4AKD - chains A and C of the 4 polymer chains in the assembly; structure by X-ray diffraction, 2.10 A resolution.

Chain A (and C):
Molecule: Mannose-specific lectin km+
Source organism: Artocarpus integer
Notes: chain C of this document is another copy of the same molecule, construct and numbering; everything in this record applies to it too
UniProt: Q7M1T4 (Q7M1T4_ARTIN); residues 2-150 here correspond to UniProt positions 1-149 (UniProt number = residue number - 1)
Chain sequence (150 residues; row label = number of the first residue in the row):
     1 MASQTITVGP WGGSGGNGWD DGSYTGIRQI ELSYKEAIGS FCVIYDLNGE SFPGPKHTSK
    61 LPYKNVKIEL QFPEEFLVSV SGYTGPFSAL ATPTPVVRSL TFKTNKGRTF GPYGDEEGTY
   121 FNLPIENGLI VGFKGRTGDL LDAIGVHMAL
Differences from the reference sequence: expression tag (1, 1, 1, 1)
Ion coordination: Cd2+ site 1 near Glu69 (its only coordinating residue here); Cd2+ site 2: Ser88 (together with chloride ion) (shared with Asp115(C), Glu117(C) of chain C); Cd2+ site 3: Asp115 (together with chloride ion); Cd2+ site 4: Glu117 (together with chloride ion) (shared with Glu117(C) of chain C)

How chain A and chain C interact:
Pairs across the interface - 45 pairs, chain A then chain C:
  Met1(A) with Thr25(C); Gly26(C); Phe72(C); Pro73(C), hydrogen bond (backbone-backbone); Glu75(C); Phe76(C), hydrophobic; Leu129(C)
  Ala2(A) with Thr25(C); Phe72(C); Leu129(C)
  Ser3(A) with Thr25(C), hydrogen bond (backbone-backbone); Leu129(C); Val131(C); Ala149(C); Leu150(C), hydrogen bond (side chain-backbone)
  Gln4(A) with Leu150(C), hydrogen bond (backbone-backbone)
  Asp21(A) with Asn48(C)
  Gly22(A) with Asn48(C)
  Ser23(A) with Leu47(C); Asn48(C), hydrogen bond (backbone-side chain)
  Tyr24(A) with Asn48(C)
  Thr25(A) with Met1(C), hydrogen bond (backbone-backbone); Ala2(C); Ser3(C), hydrogen bond (backbone-backbone)
  Gly26(A) with Met1(C)
  Ile27(A) with Met1(C)
  Leu47(A) with Leu47(C), hydrophobic; Phe52(C), hydrophobic
  Asn48(A) with Asp21(C); Gly22(C); Ser23(C), hydrogen bond (side chain-backbone); Tyr24(C)
  Phe52(A) with Leu47(C), hydrophobic; Phe52(C), hydrophobic
  Phe72(A) with Met1(C), hydrophobic; Ala2(C), hydrophobic
  Pro73(A) with Met1(C)
  Phe76(A) with Met1(C)
  Leu129(A) with Met1(C); Ala2(C); Ser3(C)
  Val131(A) with Ser3(C)
  Ala149(A) with Ser3(C)
  Leu150(A) with Ser3(C), hydrogen bond (backbone-side chain); Gln4(C), hydrogen bond (backbone-backbone)

Summary:
Chain A and chain C each contribute 21 residues to their interface, with 10 hydrogen bonds. Polar pairs
include Ser3(A)-Leu150(C), Ser23(A)-Asn48(C) and Leu150(A)-Gln4(C).
Chain A and chain C are both Mannose-specific lectin km+ (Artocarpus integer); the structure, High resolution
structure of Mannose Binding lectin from Champedak (CMB), was determined by X-ray diffraction, deposited
together with 4AK4, 4AKB and 4AKC.
